Entry 2Y6Z (X-ray diffraction, 2.60 A resolution); this record covers chain A.

# Chain A
Name: Triose-phosphate isomerase
From: Trypanosoma brucei brucei
Notes: EC 5.3.1.1
UniProtKB: P04789 (TPIS_TRYBB); aligned to UniProt positions 1-245 over residues 21-265 (the alignment contains insertions or deletions, so no single offset holds)
Sequence (256 residues; row label = number of the first residue in the row):
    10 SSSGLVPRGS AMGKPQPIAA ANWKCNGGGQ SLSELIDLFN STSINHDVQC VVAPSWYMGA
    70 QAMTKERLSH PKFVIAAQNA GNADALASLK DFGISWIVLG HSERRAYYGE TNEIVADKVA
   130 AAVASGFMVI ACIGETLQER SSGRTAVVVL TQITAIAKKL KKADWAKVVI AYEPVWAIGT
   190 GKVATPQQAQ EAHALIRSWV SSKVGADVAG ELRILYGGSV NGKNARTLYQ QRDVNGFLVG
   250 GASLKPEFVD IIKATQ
Sequence notes: expression tag (10-20); engineered mutation Gly22 (Ser2 in P04789), Gly37 (Ser17 in P04789), Gly38 (Gln18 in P04789), Pro63 (Ser43 in P04789), Ser64 (Thr44 in P04789), Trp65 (Phe45 in P04789), Tyr66 (Val46 in P04789), Met67 (His47 in P04789), Gln70 (Leu48 in P04789), Gly90 (Ile68 in P04789), Asn91 (Ala69 in P04789), Ala92 (Lys70 in P04789), Asp93 (Ser71 in P04789), Ala94 (Ser79 in P04789), Ala96 (Pro81 in P04789), Ser97 (Ile82 in P04789), Ile103 (Val88 in P04789), Ser104 (Asn89 in P04789), Ser150 (Glu135 in P04789), Thr163 (Ala148 in P04789), Val213 (Ile198 in P04789); insertion (68-69)
UniProt features mapped onto this chain:
  - binding site (substrate): Asn31, Lys33
Cystine bridges: Cys34 forms a disulfide with the same residue of a neighbouring copy of this chain
Ligand contacts:
  - pyrophosphate (POP): Lys33, Ser64, Trp65, Tyr66, Gln87, Asn88, Ser111, Ala115
  - thiamin phosphate (TPS): Asn31, Lys33, Trp65, Tyr66, Asn88, Val107, Leu108, Gly109, His110, Ser111, Glu112, Cys141, Glu182, Ala186, Ile187, Gly188, Gly227, Ser228, Val229, Leu247, Val248, Gly249, Gly250

# In short
Ligands of chain A: thiamin phosphate and pyrophosphate. Curated annotation (UniProt) lists substrate-binding
residues Asn31 and Lys33.
Chain A is Triose-phosphate isomerase (Trypanosoma brucei brucei); the structure, Crystallographic structure
of GM23 an example of Catalytic migration from TIM to thiamin phosphate synthase, was determined by X-ray
diffraction (same publication as 2Y70).
